PDB entry 6KS2 | X-ray diffraction, 1.75 A resolution | chains A and B

Chain A:
Molecule: Fab7881 Light Chain (FabL)
Source organism: Mus musculus
Chain sequence (219 residues; each row starts with the number of its first residue):
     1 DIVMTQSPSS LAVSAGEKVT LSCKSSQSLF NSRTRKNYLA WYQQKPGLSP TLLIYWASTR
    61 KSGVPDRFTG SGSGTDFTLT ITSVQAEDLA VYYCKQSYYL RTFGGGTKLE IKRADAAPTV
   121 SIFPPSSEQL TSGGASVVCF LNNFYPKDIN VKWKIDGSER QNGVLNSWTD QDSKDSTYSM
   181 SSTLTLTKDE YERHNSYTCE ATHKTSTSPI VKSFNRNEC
Disulfide bonds: Cys23-Cys94, Cys139-Cys199

Chain B:
Molecule: Fab7881 Heavy Chain (FabH)
Source organism: Mus musculus
Chain sequence (218 residues; row label = number of the first residue in the row):
     1 EVQLQQSGAE LVRPGASVKL SCKASGYTFT DYEMHWVKQT PVHGLEWIGA IDPETGGTVY
    61 NQKFKGKATL TADISSTTAY MELRSLTSED SAVYFCISED IDESKDYWGQ GTTLTVSSAK
   121 TTAPSVYPLA PVCGDTSGSS VTLGCLVKGY FPEPVTLTWN SGSLSSGVHT FPAVLQSDLY
   181 TLSSSVTVTS STWPSQSITC NVAHPASSTK VDKKIEPR
Not modelled in the structure: 135-136
Disulfide bonds: Cys22-Cys96, Cys145-Cys200

Chain A / chain B interface:
Residue-residue contacts (67):
  Tyr38(A) - Glu103(B)
  Tyr42(A) - Asp106(B)  hydrogen bond
  Tyr42(A) - Trp108(B)  hydrophobic
  Gln44(A) - Gln39(B)  hydrogen bond
  Ser49(A) - Phe95(B)
  Ser49(A) - Trp108(B)
  Ser49(A) - Gly109(B)  hydrogen bond (side chain-backbone)
  Ser49(A) - Gln110(B)
  Pro50(A) - Leu45(B)  hydrophobic
  Pro50(A) - Trp108(B)
  Leu52(A) - Ser104(B)
  Tyr55(A) - Glu103(B)
  Tyr55(A) - Ser104(B)
  Trp56(A) - Glu103(B)  hydrogen bond
  Lys61(A) - Ser104(B)  hydrogen bond (side chain-backbone)
  Tyr93(A) - Gln39(B)
  Tyr93(A) - Gly44(B)
  Tyr93(A) - Leu45(B)  hydrophobic
  Leu100(A) - Trp47(B)  hydrophobic
  Leu100(A) - Val59(B)  hydrophobic
  Arg101(A) - Glu33(B)  salt bridge
  Arg101(A) - His35(B)
  Arg101(A) - Trp47(B)
  Arg101(A) - Glu99(B)  salt bridge
  Phe103(A) - Val37(B)  hydrophobic
  Phe103(A) - Leu45(B)
  Phe103(A) - Trp47(B)
  Ser121(A) - Thr142(B)
  Ile122(A) - Val132(B)
  Phe123(A) - Leu129(B)  hydrophobic
  Phe123(A) - Ala130(B)
  Phe123(A) - Thr142(B)
  Pro124(A) - Val132(B)
  Pro124(A) - Arg218(B)  hydrogen bond (backbone-side chain)
  Pro125(A) - Arg218(B)  hydrogen bond (backbone-side chain)
  Ser126(A) - Tyr127(B)
  Ser126(A) - Pro128(B)
  Glu128(A) - Tyr127(B)
  Glu128(A) - Pro128(B)
  Gln129(A) - Tyr127(B)
  Gln129(A) - Lys148(B)
  Ser132(A) - Tyr127(B)  hydrogen bond
  Ser136(A) - Leu146(B)
  Ser136(A) - Lys148(B)
  Phe140(A) - Gly144(B)
  Phe140(A) - Phe171(B)  hydrophobic
  Phe140(A) - Ser183(B)
  Phe140(A) - Ser184(B)
  Phe140(A) - Ser185(B)
  Asn142(A) - His169(B)
  Asn142(A) - Phe171(B)
  Asn142(A) - Ser185(B)  hydrogen bond
  Asn143(A) - His169(B)  hydrogen bond
  Leu165(A) - Val174(B)  hydrophobic
  Leu165(A) - Gln176(B)
  Asn166(A) - Val174(B)
  Ser167(A) - Phe171(B)
  Ser167(A) - Pro172(B)  hydrogen bond (side chain-backbone)
  Trp168(A) - Pro172(B)
  Thr169(A) - Thr170(B)
  Thr169(A) - Phe171(B)
  Ser179(A) - His169(B)  hydrogen bond
  Ser179(A) - Phe171(B)
  Met180(A) - Phe171(B)
  Ser181(A) - Phe171(B)
  Ser181(A) - Ser183(B)  hydrogen bond
  Cys219(A) - Cys133(B)  hydrophobic
Also at the interface, not in a pair above, chain A (41 interface residues in all): Lys95, Val138, Asp172, Thr185, Phe214, Glu218
Also at the interface, not in a pair above, chain B (40 interface residues in all): Tyr60, Lys105, Pro131, Leu143

Overview:
41 residues of chain A and 40 residues of chain B are in contact, with 13 hydrogen bonds and 2 salt bridges.
Polar contacts include Arg101(A)-Glu33(B), Arg101(A)-Glu99(B) and Tyr42(A)-Asp106(B).
Here chain A is Fab7881 Light Chain (FabL) and chain B is Fab7881 Heavy Chain (FabH), both from Mus musculus.
Entry 6KS2 (Structure of anti-Ghrelin receptor antibody) was determined by X-ray diffraction.
